Entry 7IAL (X-ray diffraction, 2.15 A resolution); this record covers chains A and B.

[Chain A]
Molecule: Serine protease subunit NS2B
Source organism: Zika virus
UniProt: Q32ZE1 (POLG_ZIKV); residues 46-89 here correspond to UniProt positions 1414-1457 (UniProt number = residue number + 1368)
Chain sequence (46 residues; numbered 44 to 89; the number before each row is that of its first residue):
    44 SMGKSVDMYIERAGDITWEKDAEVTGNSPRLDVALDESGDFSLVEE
Not modelled in the structure: 44-49, 89
Construct notes: expression tag (44-45)
Ligand contacts: A1B80 ((2R)-2-(6-chloro-1H-indazol-4-yl)-2-[(2,3-dihydro-1H-isoindol-5-yl)amino]-N-[(4-methylbenzene-1-sulfonyl)methyl]acetamide): Ser81, Gly82, Asp83

[Chain B]
Molecule: Serine protease NS3
Source organism: Zika virus
Notes: EC 3.4.21.91, 3.6.1.15, 3.6.4.13
UniProt: Q32ZE1 (POLG_ZIKV); residues 11-177 here correspond to UniProt positions 1509-1675 (UniProt number = residue number + 1498)
Chain sequence (168 residues; row label = number of the first residue in the row):
    10 MKEVKKGETTDGVYRVMTRRLLGSTQVGVGVMQEGVFHTMWHVTKGAALR
    60 SGEGRLDPYWGDVKQDLVSYCGPWKLDAAWDGLSEVQLLAVPPGERAKNI
   110 QTLPGIFKTKDGDIGAVALDYPAGTSGSPILDKCGRVIGLYGNGVVIKNG
   160 SYVSAITQGKREEETPVE
Not modelled in the structure: 10-15, 172-177
Construct notes: initiating methionine (10); conflict Lys107 (Arg1605 in Q32ZE1)
Ligand contacts: A1B80 ((2R)-2-(6-chloro-1H-indazol-4-yl)-2-[(2,3-dihydro-1H-isoindol-5-yl)amino]-N-[(4-methylbenzene-1-sulfonyl)methyl]acetamide): His51, Asp75, Tyr130, Pro131, Ala132, Ser135, Tyr150, Gly151, Asn152, Gly153, Val154, Val155, Tyr161
UniProt features mapped onto this chain:
  - active site (Charge relay system): His51, Asp75, Ser135

[Interface between chain A and chain B]
Residue-residue contacts (99; chain A residue first):
  Asp50(A) - Arg59(B)  salt bridge
  Met51(A) - Met26(B)
  Met51(A) - Val36(B)  hydrophobic
  Met51(A) - Val52(B)
  Met51(A) - Thr53(B)
  Met51(A) - Leu58(B)  hydrophobic
  Met51(A) - Arg59(B)  hydrogen bond (backbone-backbone)
  Tyr52(A) - Arg24(B)
  Tyr52(A) - Val25(B)
  Tyr52(A) - Met26(B)  hydrogen bond (backbone-backbone)
  Tyr52(A) - Arg28(B)  hydrogen bond
  Tyr52(A) - Ser33(B)  hydrogen bond
  Tyr52(A) - Arg59(B)
  Ile53(A) - Tyr23(B)  hydrophobic
  Ile53(A) - Arg24(B)
  Ile53(A) - Met41(B)  hydrophobic
  Ile53(A) - Phe46(B)  hydrophobic
  Ile53(A) - Arg59(B)  hydrogen bond (backbone-backbone)
  Ile53(A) - Ser60(B)
  Ile53(A) - Leu65(B)  hydrophobic
  Glu54(A) - Tyr23(B)
  Glu54(A) - Arg24(B)  hydrogen bond (backbone-backbone)
  Glu54(A) - Met26(B)
  Arg55(A) - Glu17(B)
  Arg55(A) - Asp20(B)  hydrogen bond (side chain-backbone)
  Arg55(A) - Gly21(B)
  Arg55(A) - Val22(B)
  Arg55(A) - Tyr23(B)
  Ala56(A) - Val22(B)  hydrogen bond (backbone-backbone)
  Ala56(A) - Arg24(B)
  Ala56(A) - Val100(B)  hydrophobic
  Ala56(A) - Ala106(B)
  Gly57(A) - Gly21(B)
  Gly57(A) - Val22(B)  hydrogen bond (backbone-backbone)
  Asp58(A) - Leu98(B)
  Ile59(A) - Gly21(B)
  Ile59(A) - Val22(B)
  Ile59(A) - Val40(B)  hydrophobic
  Ile59(A) - Leu98(B)  hydrophobic
  Ile59(A) - Leu140(B)  hydrophobic
  Ile59(A) - Gly144(B)
  Ile59(A) - Val146(B)  hydrophobic
  Thr60(A) - Asn108(B)  hydrogen bond (backbone-side chain)
  Thr60(A) - Leu140(B)
  Trp61(A) - Glu94(B)
  Trp61(A) - Val95(B)
  Trp61(A) - Gln96(B)
  Trp61(A) - Gln110(B)
  Trp61(A) - Leu140(B)
  Trp61(A) - Asp141(B)
  Trp61(A) - Lys142(B)
  Glu62(A) - Gln96(B)  hydrogen bond (backbone-side chain)
  Glu62(A) - Asn108(B)
  Ala65(A) - Gln96(B)
  Ala65(A) - Asn108(B)
  Glu66(A) - Ile109(B)
  Glu66(A) - Gln110(B)  hydrogen bond (backbone-backbone)
  Val67(A) - Glu94(B)
  Val67(A) - Gln110(B)
  Thr68(A) - Ile109(B)
  Thr68(A) - Gln110(B)  hydrogen bond (backbone-backbone)
  Thr68(A) - Thr111(B)  hydrogen bond (backbone-side chain)
  Thr68(A) - Leu128(B)
  Gly69(A) - Thr111(B)
  Gly69(A) - Ala127(B)
  Asn70(A) - Leu112(B)
  Asn70(A) - Ala127(B)
  Ser71(A) - Leu112(B)
  Ser71(A) - Pro113(B)
  Ser71(A) - Gly114(B)
  Pro72(A) - Gly114(B)
  Pro72(A) - Ile115(B)  hydrogen bond (backbone-backbone)
  Pro72(A) - Ala127(B)
  Arg73(A) - Ile115(B)
  Arg73(A) - Lys117(B)
  Leu74(A) - Ile115(B)  hydrogen bond (backbone-backbone)
  Leu74(A) - Phe116(B)
  Leu74(A) - Lys117(B)  hydrogen bond (backbone-backbone)
  Leu74(A) - Ile156(B)  hydrophobic
  Leu74(A) - Val162(B)  hydrophobic
  Asp75(A) - Lys117(B)  salt bridge
  Val76(A) - Phe116(B)  hydrophobic
  Val76(A) - Lys117(B)  hydrogen bond (backbone-backbone)
  Val76(A) - Thr118(B)
  Leu78(A) - Lys73(B)
  Asp79(A) - Lys73(B)
  Glu80(A) - Val72(B)
  Glu80(A) - Lys73(B)
  Ser81(A) - Val72(B)
  Gly82(A) - Val72(B)
  Gly82(A) - Lys73(B)
  Gly82(A) - Asn152(B)  hydrogen bond (backbone-side chain)
  Phe84(A) - Phe116(B)  hydrophobic
  Phe84(A) - Asn152(B)
  Phe84(A) - Gly153(B)
  Phe84(A) - Ala164(B)  hydrophobic
  Leu86(A) - Val154(B)  hydrophobic
  Leu86(A) - Val155(B)
  Leu86(A) - Ile156(B)  hydrophobic
Also at the interface, not in a pair above, chain A (33 interface residues in all): Ser85
Also at the interface, not in a pair above, chain B (57 interface residues in all): Thr19, Thr27, Ala57, Pro138

[Summary]
33 residues of chain A and 57 residues of chain B are in contact, with 19 hydrogen bonds and 2 salt bridges.
Polar pairs include Asp50(A)-Arg59(B), Asp75(A)-Lys117(B) and Tyr52(A)-Arg28(B). Compound A1B80 is bound
between chain A and chain B.
Chain A is Serine protease subunit NS2B and chain B is Serine protease NS3, both from Zika virus; the
structure, Group deposition of ZIKV NS2B-NS3 protease in complex with inhibitors from ASAP Discovery
Consortium -- Crystal ..., was determined by X-ray diffraction.
